PDB entry 5F3D | X-ray diffraction, 1.90 A resolution | chain A

== Chain A ==
Protein: Quinolinate synthase A
Organism: Thermotoga maritima MSB8
Notes: EC 2.5.1.72
UniProt: Q9X1X7 (NADA_THEMA); residue numbers follow UniProt; this construct covers 1-298
Sequence (305 residues; each row starts with the number of its first residue; numbers below 1 keep their minus sign (Met-6 is residue -6)):
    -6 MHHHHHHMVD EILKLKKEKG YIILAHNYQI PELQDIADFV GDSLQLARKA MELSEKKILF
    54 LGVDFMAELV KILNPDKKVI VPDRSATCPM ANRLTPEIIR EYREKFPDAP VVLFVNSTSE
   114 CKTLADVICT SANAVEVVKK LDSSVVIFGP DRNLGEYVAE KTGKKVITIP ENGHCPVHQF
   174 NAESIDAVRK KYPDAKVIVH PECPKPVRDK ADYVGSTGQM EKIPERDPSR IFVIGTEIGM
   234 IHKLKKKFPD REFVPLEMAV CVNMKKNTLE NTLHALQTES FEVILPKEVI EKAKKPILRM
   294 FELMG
Not modelled in the structure: -6 to -5
Construct notes: initiating methionine (-6); expression tag (-5 to 0); engineered mutation Phe107 (Tyr in Q9X1X7), Arg219 (Lys in Q9X1X7)
Metal / ion sites: 4Fe-4S cluster Fe: Cys81, Cys168, Cys254 (together with 5UK)
Ligand contacts:
  - 5UK (2-imino,3-carboxy,5-oxo,6-hydroxy hexanoic acid): His19, Tyr21, Asp35, Ser36, Met59, Phe107, Val108, Asn109, Thr123, Ser124, Ala125, His193, Glu195, Ser209, Thr210, Met257
  - 4Fe-4S cluster (SF4): Tyr21, Val56, Cys81, Pro82, Met83, Asn109, Cys168, Pro169, Val170, His171, Glu195, Cys254, Met257
Swiss-Prot annotation at these positions:
  - binding site (iminosuccinate): His19, Ser36, Ser124, His193 to Glu195, Thr210
  - binding site ([4Fe-4S] cluster): Cys81, Cys168, Cys254
  - mutagenesis: Tyr21 (Y21F: Retains weak activity; when associated with R-219)

== Summary ==
Chain A binds 4Fe-4S cluster and compound 5UK. Cys81, Cys168 and Cys254 coordinate a 4Fe-4S cluster Fe ion.
From UniProt: 7 iminosuccinate-binding residues, 3 [4Fe-4S] cluster-binding residues and one mutagenesis site.
Chain A is Quinolinate synthase A (Thermotoga maritima MSB8); the structure, Structure of quinolinate synthase
in complex with reaction intermediate W, was determined by X-ray diffraction (same publication as 5F33, 5F35,
5LQM and 5LQS).
